PDB entry 8PDS | electron microscopy, 2.90 A resolution | chains E and C of the 5 polymer chains in the assembly

# Chain E
Molecule: 14-nt RNA strand
From: Escherichia coli
Sequence (14 nucleotides; each row starts with the number of its first residue):
    64 CCCCCCCCCC CCCC

# Chain C
Name: Nucleoprotein
From: Human metapneumovirus (strain CAN97-83)
UniProt: Q6WBA1 (NCAP_HMPVC); residues 1-394 here = UniProt positions 1-394
Amino-acid sequence (394 residues; each row starts with the number of its first residue):
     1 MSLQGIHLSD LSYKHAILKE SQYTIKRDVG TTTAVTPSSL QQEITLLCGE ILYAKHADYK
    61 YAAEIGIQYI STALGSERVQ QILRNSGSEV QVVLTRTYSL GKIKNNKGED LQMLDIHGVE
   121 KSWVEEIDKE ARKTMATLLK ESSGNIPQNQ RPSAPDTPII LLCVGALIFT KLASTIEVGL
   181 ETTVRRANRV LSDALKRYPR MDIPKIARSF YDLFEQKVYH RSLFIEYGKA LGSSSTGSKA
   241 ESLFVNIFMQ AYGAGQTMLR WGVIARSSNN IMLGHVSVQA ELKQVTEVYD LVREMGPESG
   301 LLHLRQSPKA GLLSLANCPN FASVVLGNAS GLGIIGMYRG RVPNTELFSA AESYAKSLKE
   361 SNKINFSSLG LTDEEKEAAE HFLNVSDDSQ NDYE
Unresolved in the structure: 366-394
Construct notes: variant Ile-103 (Val in Q6WBA1), His-220 (Tyr in Q6WBA1)
From the paper describing this entry:
  - mutagenesis - L111E: decreased signaling

# Interface between chain E and chain C
Pairs across the interface - 38 pairs, chain E then chain C:
  C65(E) with His-303(C), sugar contact; Ser-314(C), hydrogen bond to the phosphate; Ala-316(C), phosphate contact
  C66(E) with Ala-173(C), hydrogen bond to the sugar; Gly-255(C), phosphate contact; Ser-314(C), hydrogen bond to the phosphate
  C67(E) with Ala-173(C), sugar contact; Ser-174(C), phosphate contact; Gly-255(C), phosphate contact; Gln-256(C), phosphate contact; Thr-257(C), hydrogen bond to the phosphate; Tyr-338(C), hydrogen bond to the phosphate; Arg-339(C), hydrogen bond to the sugar; Gly-340(C), base contact
  C68(E) with Lys-171(C), salt bridge to the phosphate; Ser-174(C), hydrogen bond to the phosphate; Val-178(C), phosphate contact; Thr-257(C), base contact; Trp-261(C), base contact; Ile-334(C), base contact; Ile-335(C), sugar contact; Gly-336(C), sugar contact; Met-337(C), hydrogen bond to the sugar; Tyr-338(C), hydrogen bond to the sugar
  C69(E) with Lys-171(C), salt bridge to the phosphate; Thr-182(C), phosphate contact; Arg-185(C), salt bridge to the phosphate
  C70(E) with Arg-185(C), salt bridge to the phosphate; Arg-186(C), base contact; Arg-189(C), salt bridge to the phosphate; Gln-250(C), base contact
  C71(E) with Arg-186(C), salt bridge to the phosphate; Arg-189(C), salt bridge to the phosphate; Val-190(C), phosphate contact; Leu-243(C), base contact; Asn-246(C), hydrogen bond to the base; Gln-250(C), hydrogen bond to the sugar
  C72(E) with Asn-246(C), sugar contact
Interface residues without a listed pair, chain C (31 interface residues in all): Ser-242, Met-258, Gly-311, Leu-315, Arg-341

# Overview
8 residues of chain E face 31 of chain C across their interface, with 11 hydrogen bonds and 7 salt bridges.
Polar contacts include C71(E)/Asn-246(C), C66(E)/Ala-173(C) and C67(E)/Arg-339(C). The paper reports that
L111E of chain C reduces signaling.
Chain E is a 14-nt RNA strand (Escherichia coli) and chain C is Nucleoprotein (Human metapneumovirus (strain
CAN97-83)); the structure, Local refinement of dimeric HMPV N-RNA bound to the C-terminal region of P, was
determined by electron microscopy together with 8PDL, 8PDM, 8PDN, 8PDO, 8PDP, 8PDQ and 8PDR from the same
study.
